6A04 - chains A and B; structure by X-ray diffraction, 1.90 A resolution.

== Chain A (and B) ==
Molecule: Stimulator of interferon genes protein
From: Sus scrofa
Notes: chain B of this document is another copy of the same molecule, construct and numbering; everything in this record applies to it too
UniProtKB: B8XX90 (STING_PIG); residues 152-342 here = UniProt positions 152-342
Sequence (201 residues; each row starts with the number of its first residue):
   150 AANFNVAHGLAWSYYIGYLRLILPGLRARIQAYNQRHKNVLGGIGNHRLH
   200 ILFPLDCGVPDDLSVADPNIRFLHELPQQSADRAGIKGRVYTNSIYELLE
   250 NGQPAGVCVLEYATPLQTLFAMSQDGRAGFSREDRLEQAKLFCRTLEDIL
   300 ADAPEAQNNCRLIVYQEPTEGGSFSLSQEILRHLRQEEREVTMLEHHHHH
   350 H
Not modelled in the structure: 150, 338-350 (chain B: 150, 229-236, 341-350)
Construct notes: expression tag (150-151, 343-350); conflict E260 (Gly in B8XX90)
Swiss-Prot annotation at these positions:
  - region: E339 to M342 (C-terminal tail (CTT))
  - binding site (2',3'-cGAMP): S162, Y167, R238, T263
  - binding site (3',3'-c-di-GMP): S162, Y167, R238 to T241, T263
  - binding site (2',3'-cUAMP): Y167, R238, T263
  - cross-link: K236 (Glycyl lysine isopeptide (Lys-Gly) (interchain with G-Cter in ubiquitin))
Residues lining bound ligands: c-di-GMP (C2E; 9,9'-[(2R,3R,3aS,5S,7aR,9R,10R,10aS,12S,14aR)-3,5,10,12-tetrahydroxy-5,12-dioxidooctahydro-2H,7H-difuro[3,2-d:3',2'-j][1,3,7,9,2,8]tetraoxadiphosphacyclododecine-2,9-diyl]bis(2-amino-1,9-dihydro-6H-purin-6-one)): S162, Y163, G166, Y167, R232, I235, R238, V239, Y240, E260, T263, P264, T267
What the authors report for this chain:
  - binding site for c-di-GMP: Y167, I235, V239, Y240, T263

== Chain A / chain B interface ==
Contacting residue pairs (54):
  N152(A) with H157(B), hydrogen bond; W161(B)
  F153(A) with W161(B), hydrophobic
  N154(A) with H157(B)
  V155(A) with H157(B); G158(B); W161(B)
  H157(A) with N152(B); N154(B); V155(B)
  G158(A) with V155(B); L159(B)
  L159(A) with S162(B)
  W161(A) with F153(B), hydrophobic; V155(B); T267(B); M271(B), hydrophobic; D274(B); R276(B)
  S162(A) with L159(B); T267(B)
  I165(A) with Q266(B); T267(B); A270(B), hydrophobic
  D231(A) with D210(B); L212(B)
  R232(A) with D210(B), salt bridge; T263(B); Q266(B), hydrogen bond
  A233(A) with V208(B), hydrophobic; P209(B); D210(B), hydrogen bond (backbone-side chain); E260(B); Y261(B), hydrogen bond (backbone-backbone); T263(B)
  G234(A) with L212(B); S243(B), hydrogen bond (backbone-side chain); Y245(B), hydrogen bond (backbone-side chain)
  I235(A) with L212(B); T241(B); S243(B); E260(B)
  K236(A) with L212(B); F221(B); E224(B); S243(B)
  T241(A) with G237(B)
  T267(A) with I165(B)
  A270(A) with I165(B), hydrophobic
  M271(A) with I165(B), hydrophobic
  D274(A) with R169(B)
  R276(A) with W161(B)
  I298(A) with R276(B)
  D301(A) with R276(B), salt bridge
Other interface residues (no listed pair), chain A (27 interface residues in all): R169, R238, T263
Other interface residues (no listed pair), chain B (33 interface residues in all): Y164, R238, N242

== In short ==
27 residues of chain A and 33 residues of chain B are in contact, with 6 hydrogen bonds and 2 salt bridges.
Among the polar pairs are R232(A)-D210(B), D301(A)-R276(B) and N152(A)-H157(B). Chain A binds c-di-GMP. From
the paper: a binding site for c-di-GMP at Y167(A), I235(A) and V239(A) among others.
Chain A and chain B are both Stimulator of interferon genes protein (Sus scrofa); the structure, Structure of
pSTING complex, was determined by X-ray diffraction, deposited together with 6A03, 6A05, 6A06 and 6IYF.
